2AUX - chain A; structure by X-ray diffraction, 2.40 A resolution.

# Chain A
Protein: Cathepsin K
From: Homo sapiens
Notes: EC 3.4.22.38; fragment: mature form of cathepsin K (residues 115-329)
UniProt: P43235 (CATK_HUMAN); residues 1-215 here correspond to UniProt positions 115-329 (UniProt number = residue number + 114)
Chain sequence (215 residues; numbered 1 to 215; the number before each row is that of its first residue):
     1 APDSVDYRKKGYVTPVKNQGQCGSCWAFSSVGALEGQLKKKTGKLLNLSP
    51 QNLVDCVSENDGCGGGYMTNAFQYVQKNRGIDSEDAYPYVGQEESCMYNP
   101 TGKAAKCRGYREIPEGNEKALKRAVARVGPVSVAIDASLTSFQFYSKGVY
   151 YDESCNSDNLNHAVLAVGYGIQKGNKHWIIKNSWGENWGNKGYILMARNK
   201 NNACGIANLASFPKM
Unresolved in the structure: 1-2
UniProt features mapped onto this chain:
  - active site: Cys25, His162, Asn182
Cystine bridges: Cys22-Cys63, Cys56-Cys96, Cys155-Cys204
Covalent attachments: compound CT1 linked to Cys25
Small-molecule neighbours: CT1 ((1R)-2-methyl-1-(phenylmethyl)propyl[(1S)-1-formylpentyl]carbamate): Gln19, Gly23, Ser24, Trp26, Asp61, Gly64, Gly65, Gly66, Tyr67, Met68, Ala134, Leu160, Asn161, His162, Ala163

# Overview
Covalently linked compound CT1: at Cys25. Curated annotation (UniProt) lists 3 active-site residues.
Chain A is Cathepsin K (Homo sapiens); the structure, Cathepsin K complexed with a semicarbazone inhibitor,
was determined by X-ray diffraction (same publication as 2AUZ).
